9G29 - chains B and T of the 17 polymer chains in the assembly; structure by electron microscopy, 3.30 A resolution.

[Chain B]
Protein: DNA-directed RNA polymerase I subunit RPA135
Organism: Saccharomyces cerevisiae
Notes: EC 2.7.7.6
Reference sequence: P22138 (RPA2_YEAST); residues 1-1203 here = UniProt positions 1-1203
Sequence (1203 residues; row label = number of the first residue in the row):
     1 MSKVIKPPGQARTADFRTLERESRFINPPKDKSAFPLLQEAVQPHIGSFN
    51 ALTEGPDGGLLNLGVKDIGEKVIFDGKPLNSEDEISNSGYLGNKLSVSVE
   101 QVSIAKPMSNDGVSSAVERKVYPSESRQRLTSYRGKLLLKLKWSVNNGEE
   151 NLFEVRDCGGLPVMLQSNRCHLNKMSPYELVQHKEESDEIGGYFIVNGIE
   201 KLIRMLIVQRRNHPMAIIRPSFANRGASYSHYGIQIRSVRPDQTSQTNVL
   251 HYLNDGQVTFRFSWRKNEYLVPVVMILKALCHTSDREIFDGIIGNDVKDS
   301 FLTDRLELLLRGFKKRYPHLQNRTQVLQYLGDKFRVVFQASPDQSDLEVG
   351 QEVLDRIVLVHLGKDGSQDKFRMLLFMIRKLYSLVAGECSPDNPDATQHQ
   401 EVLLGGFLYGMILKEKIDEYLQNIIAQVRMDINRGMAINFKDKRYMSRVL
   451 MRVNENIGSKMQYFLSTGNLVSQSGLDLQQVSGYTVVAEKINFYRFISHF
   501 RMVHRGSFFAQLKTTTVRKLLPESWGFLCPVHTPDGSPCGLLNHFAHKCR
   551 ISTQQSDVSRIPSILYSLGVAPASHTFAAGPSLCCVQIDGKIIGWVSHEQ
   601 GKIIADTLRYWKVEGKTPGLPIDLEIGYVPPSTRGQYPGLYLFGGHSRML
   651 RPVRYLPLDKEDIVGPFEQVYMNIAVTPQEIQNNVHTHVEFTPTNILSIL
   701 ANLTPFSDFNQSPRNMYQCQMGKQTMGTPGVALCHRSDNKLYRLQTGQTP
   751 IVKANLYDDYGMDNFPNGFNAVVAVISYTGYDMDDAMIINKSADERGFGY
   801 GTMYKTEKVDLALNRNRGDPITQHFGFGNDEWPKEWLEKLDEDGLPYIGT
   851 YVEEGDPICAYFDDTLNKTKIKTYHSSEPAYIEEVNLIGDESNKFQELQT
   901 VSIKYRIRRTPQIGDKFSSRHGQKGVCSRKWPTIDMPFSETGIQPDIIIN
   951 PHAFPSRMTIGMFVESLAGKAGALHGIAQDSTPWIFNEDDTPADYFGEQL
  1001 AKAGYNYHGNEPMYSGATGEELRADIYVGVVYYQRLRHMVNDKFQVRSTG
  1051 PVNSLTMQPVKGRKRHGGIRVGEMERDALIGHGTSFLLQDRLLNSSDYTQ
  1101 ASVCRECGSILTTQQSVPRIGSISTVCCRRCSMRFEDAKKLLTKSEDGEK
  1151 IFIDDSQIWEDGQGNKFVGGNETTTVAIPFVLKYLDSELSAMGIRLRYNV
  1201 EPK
Unresolved in the structure: 1-10, 79-88, 112-115, 1138-1155
Bound ions: Zn2+: Cys1104, Cys1107, Cys1128, Cys1131
Curated features (UniProtKB/Swiss-Prot):
  - zinc finger: Cys1104 to Cys1131 (C4-type)
  - modified residue: Ser2 (N-acetylserine), Ser81 (Phosphoserine), Ser1156 (Phosphoserine)
  - mutagenesis: Cys1104 (C1104A: No effect; when associated with A-1107; A-1128 and A-1131), Cys1107 (C1107A: Lethal. Abolishes recruitment of RPA1 to Pol I. No effect; when associated with A-1104; A-1128 and A-1131), Cys1127 (C1127R: Responsible of suppression of RPA190-5 and RPA190-1 mutations), Cys1128 (C1128A: No effect; when associated with A-1104; A-1107 and A-1131), Cys1131 (C1131A: No effect; when associated with A-1104; A-1107 and A-1128)
Reported in the primary citation:
  - conformationally variable residues (side-chain flip): Tyr717

[Chain T]
Molecule: Template DNA
Sequence (38 nucleotides; each row starts with the number of its first residue):
     1 CTACCGATAAGCAGATXCTCTCGATTGCGTATGAAATC
Unresolved in the structure: 33-38
Modified residues: 3DR (1',2'-dideoxyribofuranose-5'-phosphate) at position 17

[Interface between chain B and chain T]
Residue-residue contacts (17):
  Asn197(B) with DT25(T), phosphate contact
  Ile199(B) with DA24(T), phosphate contact
  Met430(B) with DT30(T), phosphate contact
  Arg434(B) with DA31(T), salt bridge to the phosphate
  Ser466(B) with DT25(T), sugar contact
  Asn739(B) with DG23(T), sugar contact; DA24(T), phosphate contact
  Gln1045(B) with DC20(T), phosphate contact; DT21(T), hydrogen bond to the phosphate
  Lys1061(B) with DT21(T), salt bridge to the phosphate
  Gly1062(B) with DT21(T), phosphate contact
  Arg1063(B) with DT21(T), hydrogen bond to the phosphate; DC22(T), salt bridge to the phosphate
  Lys1064(B) with DC22(T), salt bridge to the phosphate
  Arg1070(B) with DT19(T), salt bridge to the phosphate; DC20(T), hydrogen bond to the phosphate
  Met1074(B) with DC18(T), sugar contact
Interface residues without a listed pair, chain B (18 interface residues in all): Tyr463, Thr467, Asp1042, Ile1069, Gly1072
Interface residues without a listed pair, chain T (11 interface residues in all): DT26

[Overview]
Chain B and chain T form an interface of 18 and 11 residues respectively, with 3 hydrogen bonds and 5 salt
bridges. Polar contacts include Gln1045(B)-DT21(T), Arg1063(B)-DT21(T) and Arg1070(B)-DC20(T). The Zn2+ site
is built by Cys1104(B), Cys1107(B), Cys1128(B) and Cys1131(B). UniProt lists 5 mutagenesis sites on chain B.
From the paper: conformational variability at Tyr717(B).
Chain B is DNA-directed RNA polymerase I subunit RPA135 (Saccharomyces cerevisiae) and chain T is Template
DNA; the structure, Yeast RNA polymerase I elongation complex stalled by an apurinic site with the C-terminal
of A12 ..., was determined by electron microscopy, deposited together with 9G1V, 9G1X, 9G23, 9G24, 9G26, 9G27,
9G2B and 9G2C.
